Entry 8APZ (X-ray diffraction, 1.75 A resolution); this record covers chains A and B.

[Chain A (and B)]
Name: N-carbamoyl-L-amino-acid hydrolase
Source organism: Sinorhizobium meliloti
Notes: EC 3.5.1.87; chain B of this document is another copy of the same molecule, construct and numbering; everything in this record applies to it too
Reference sequence: Q6DTN4 (HYUC_RHIML); residues 1-416 here = UniProt positions 1-416
Amino-acid sequence (437 residues; numbered -20 to 416; the number before each row is that of its first residue; numbers below 1 keep their minus sign (Met-20 is residue -20)):
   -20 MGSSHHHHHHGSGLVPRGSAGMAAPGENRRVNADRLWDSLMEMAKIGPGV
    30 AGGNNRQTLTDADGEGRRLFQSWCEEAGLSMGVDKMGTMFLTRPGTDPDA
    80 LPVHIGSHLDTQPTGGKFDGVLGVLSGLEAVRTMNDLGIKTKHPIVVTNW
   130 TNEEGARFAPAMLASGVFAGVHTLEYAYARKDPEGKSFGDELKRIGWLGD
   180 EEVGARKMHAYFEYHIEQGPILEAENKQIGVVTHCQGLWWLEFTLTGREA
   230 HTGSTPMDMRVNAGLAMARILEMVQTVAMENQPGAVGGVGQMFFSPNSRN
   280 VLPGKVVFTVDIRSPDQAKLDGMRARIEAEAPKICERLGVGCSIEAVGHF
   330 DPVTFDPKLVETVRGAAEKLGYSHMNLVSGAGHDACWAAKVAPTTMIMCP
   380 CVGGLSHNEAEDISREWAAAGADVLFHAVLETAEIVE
Unresolved in the structure: -20 to 4 (chain B: -20 to 6)
Differences from the reference sequence: initiating methionine (-20); expression tag (-19 to 0)
Metal / ion sites: Zn2+ site 1: His87, Asp98, His194 (together with D-ornithine); Fe ion site 1: His87, Asp98, His194 (together with D-ornithine); Zn2+ site 2: Asp98, Glu133, His386 (together with D-ornithine); Fe ion site 2: Asp98, Glu133, His386 (together with D-ornithine)
Small-molecule neighbours:
  - , molecule 1: His87, Asp98, Gly99, Glu132, Glu133, His194, Gln197, His362
  - , molecule 2: His87, Asp98, Glu132, Glu133, Gln197, His386
  - D-ornithine (ORD): His87, Asp98, Glu132, Glu133, Ala140, His194, Gln197, Leu217, Trp219, Arg292, Ala360, Gly361, His362, His386
Swiss-Prot annotation at these positions:
  - binding site (a divalent metal cation): His87, Asp98, Glu133, His194, His386
  - binding site (an N-carbamoyl-L-alpha-amino acid): Gln197, His230, Asn279, Arg292, Gly361
  - site: Arg239 (Necessary for dimerization)
What the authors report for this chain:
  - mutagenesis - R292A: decreased growth
  - binding site for D-ornithine: Leu217 (proposed by the authors, not directly observed)
  - mutagenesis - L217A, L217G, L217G/F329Y, L217G/F329C, L217I, L217P: increased growth
  - mutagenesis - L217G (89.9+/-13.2 M-1 s-1), L217G/F329Y (14.2-fold): increased catalytic activity
  - mutagenesis - L217G/F329C: increased catalytic activity on cam-3iY
  - binding site for D-ornithine: Arg292 (citing earlier work)

[How chain A and chain B interact]
Residue-residue contacts (132; chain A residue first):
  Gln91(A) - Ser277(B)  hydrogen bond
  Gln91(A) - Asn279(B)  hydrogen bond
  Gln91(A) - Val280(B)
  Pro92(A) - Pro275(B)  hydrophobic
  Thr93(A) - Glu228(B)
  Thr93(A) - Pro275(B)
  Thr93(A) - Val280(B)
  Glu133(A) - Asn279(B)  hydrogen bond (backbone-side chain)
  Ala135(A) - Ser277(B)
  Ala138(A) - Arg278(B)
  Gln197(A) - His230(B)
  Gln197(A) - Ser233(B)  hydrogen bond (backbone-side chain)
  Pro199(A) - Met238(B)  hydrophobic
  Gln215(A) - Gly232(B)  hydrogen bond (side chain-backbone)
  Trp219(A) - Arg278(B)
  Trp219(A) - Asn279(B)
  Glu221(A) - Arg278(B)  salt bridge
  Arg227(A) - Asn387(B)
  Glu228(A) - Thr93(B)
  Glu228(A) - Leu384(B)
  Glu228(A) - His386(B)
  Glu228(A) - Asn387(B)  hydrogen bond (backbone-side chain)
  Ala229(A) - Ser385(B)
  His230(A) - Gln197(B)
  His230(A) - Ala360(B)
  His230(A) - Ser385(B)  hydrogen bond (backbone-backbone)
  His230(A) - His386(B)
  Thr231(A) - Val265(B)
  Thr231(A) - Asp290(B)  hydrogen bond
  Gly232(A) - Gln215(B)  hydrogen bond (backbone-side chain)
  Gly232(A) - Val265(B)
  Gly232(A) - Asp290(B)
  Gly232(A) - Arg292(B)
  Gly232(A) - Gly359(B)
  Ser233(A) - Gln197(B)  hydrogen bond (side chain-backbone)
  Ser233(A) - Gly359(B)
  Ser233(A) - Ala360(B)
  Thr234(A) - Val265(B)
  Met236(A) - Gln254(B)
  Met236(A) - Ala257(B)  hydrophobic
  Met236(A) - Met258(B)  hydrophobic
  Met236(A) - Gln261(B)
  Met236(A) - Ala264(B)
  Met236(A) - Val265(B)  hydrophobic
  Met236(A) - Gly266(B)
  Met238(A) - Pro199(B)  hydrophobic
  Met238(A) - Gly382(B)
  Arg239(A) - Val265(B)
  Arg239(A) - Gly266(B)
  Gly243(A) - Leu250(B)
  Leu244(A) - Gln254(B)
  Met246(A) - Met246(B)  hydrophobic
  Ala247(A) - Ala247(B)
  Ala247(A) - Leu250(B)  hydrophobic
  Arg248(A) - Glu251(B)  salt bridge
  Leu250(A) - Gly243(B)
  Leu250(A) - Ala247(B)  hydrophobic
  Glu251(A) - Leu244(B)
  Glu251(A) - Arg248(B)  salt bridge
  Gln254(A) - Met236(B)
  Gln254(A) - Leu244(B)
  Ala257(A) - Met236(B)  hydrophobic
  Met258(A) - Met236(B)  hydrophobic
  Gln261(A) - Met236(B)
  Ala264(A) - Met236(B)
  Val265(A) - Thr231(B)
  Val265(A) - Gly232(B)
  Val265(A) - Thr234(B)
  Val265(A) - Met236(B)  hydrophobic
  Val265(A) - Arg239(B)
  Gly266(A) - Met236(B)
  Gly266(A) - Arg239(B)
  Val268(A) - Leu281(B)
  Val268(A) - Pro282(B)
  Gly269(A) - Phe273(B)
  Gly269(A) - Asn276(B)
  Gly269(A) - Ser277(B)
  Gly269(A) - Arg278(B)
  Gly269(A) - Val280(B)
  Gln270(A) - Asn276(B)  hydrogen bond (side chain-backbone)
  Gln270(A) - Ser277(B)
  Gln270(A) - Arg278(B)  hydrogen bond
  Met271(A) - Phe273(B)  hydrophobic
  Met271(A) - Asn276(B)  hydrogen bond (backbone-side chain)
  Phe272(A) - Asn276(B)
  Phe273(A) - Gly269(B)
  Phe273(A) - Met271(B)  hydrophobic
  Pro275(A) - Pro92(B)  hydrophobic
  Pro275(A) - Thr93(B)
  Asn276(A) - Gly269(B)
  Asn276(A) - Gln270(B)  hydrogen bond (backbone-side chain)
  Asn276(A) - Met271(B)  hydrogen bond (side chain-backbone)
  Asn276(A) - Phe272(B)
  Ser277(A) - Gln91(B)  hydrogen bond
  Ser277(A) - Ala135(B)
  Ser277(A) - Gly269(B)
  Ser277(A) - Gln270(B)
  Arg278(A) - Ala138(B)
  Arg278(A) - Trp219(B)
  Arg278(A) - Glu221(B)  salt bridge
  Arg278(A) - Gly269(B)
  Arg278(A) - Gln270(B)  hydrogen bond
  Arg278(A) - Thr288(B)  hydrogen bond
  Asn279(A) - Gln91(B)  hydrogen bond
  Asn279(A) - Glu133(B)  hydrogen bond (side chain-backbone)
  Asn279(A) - Trp219(B)
  Asn279(A) - His386(B)  hydrogen bond (backbone-side chain)
  Val280(A) - Gln91(B)
  Val280(A) - Thr93(B)
  Val280(A) - Gly269(B)
  Val280(A) - His386(B)
  Leu281(A) - Val268(B)
  Pro282(A) - Val268(B)
  Thr288(A) - Arg278(B)  hydrogen bond
  Asp290(A) - Thr231(B)  hydrogen bond
  Asp290(A) - Gly232(B)
  Arg292(A) - His230(B)
  Arg292(A) - Gly232(B)
  Gly359(A) - Gly232(B)
  Gly359(A) - Ser233(B)
  Ala360(A) - His230(B)
  Ala360(A) - Ser233(B)
  Gly382(A) - Met238(B)
  Leu384(A) - Glu228(B)
  Ser385(A) - Ala229(B)
  Ser385(A) - His230(B)  hydrogen bond (backbone-backbone)
  His386(A) - Glu228(B)
  His386(A) - His230(B)
  His386(A) - Asn279(B)  hydrogen bond (side chain-backbone)
  His386(A) - Val280(B)
  Asn387(A) - Arg227(B)
  Asn387(A) - Glu228(B)  hydrogen bond (side chain-backbone)
Also at the interface, not in a pair above, chain A (64 interface residues in all): Gly198, Pro235, Gly267, Val326
Also at the interface, not in a pair above, chain B (65 interface residues in all): Gly134, Gly198, Pro235, Gly267, Val326

[In short]
64 residues of chain A face 65 of chain B across their interface; the contacts include 26 hydrogen bonds and 4
salt bridges. Polar pairs include Glu221(A)-Arg278(B), Arg248(A)-Glu251(B) and Gln91(A)-Ser277(B). The paper
reports a binding site for D-ornithine at Leu217(A) and Arg292(A); L217A, L217G and L217G/F329Y of chain A,
among others, increase growth; 7 substitutions were tested in all.
Both chains are N-carbamoyl-L-amino-acid hydrolase (Sinorhizobium meliloti). Entry 8APZ (Crystal structure of
wild-type L-N-Carbamoylase from Sinorhizobium meliloti) was determined by X-ray diffraction.
